PDB entry 4QH3 | X-ray diffraction, 2.00 A resolution | chain A

== Chain A ==
Name: Ribonuclease pancreatic
Organism: Bos taurus
Notes: EC 3.1.27.5
Reference sequence: P61823 (RNAS1_BOVIN); residues 1-124 here correspond to UniProt positions 27-150 (UniProt number = residue number + 26)
Chain sequence (124 residues; row label = number of the first residue in the row):
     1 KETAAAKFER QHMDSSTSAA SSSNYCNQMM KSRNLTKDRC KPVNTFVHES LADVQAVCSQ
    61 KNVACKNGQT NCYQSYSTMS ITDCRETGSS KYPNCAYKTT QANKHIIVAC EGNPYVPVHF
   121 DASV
Disordered / not traced: 16-22
Curated features (UniProtKB/Swiss-Prot):
  - active site: His-12 (Proton acceptor), His-119 (Proton donor)
  - binding site (substrate): Lys-7, Arg-10, Lys-41 to Thr-45, Lys-66, Arg-85
  - glycosylation: Lys-1 (N-linked (Glc) (glycation) lysine), Lys-7 (N-linked (Glc) (glycation) lysine), Asn-34 (N-linked (GlcNAc...) asparagine), Lys-37 (N-linked (Glc) (glycation) lysine), Lys-41 (N-linked (Glc) (glycation) lysine)
Disulfides: Cys-26/Cys-84, Cys-40/Cys-95, Cys-58/Cys-110, Cys-65/Cys-72

== In short ==
Curated annotation (UniProt) lists active-site residues His-12 and His-119 and 9 substrate-binding residues.
Chain A is Ribonuclease pancreatic (Bos taurus); the structure, X-ray structure of the adduct formed between
bovine pancreatic ribonuclease and trans-dimethylamine methylamine dichlorido platinum(II), was determined by
X-ray diffraction together with 4QGZ from the same study.
